PDB entry 5HGD | X-ray diffraction, 2.07 A resolution | chains A and B of the 3 polymer chains in the assembly

== Chain A ==
Name: HLA class I histocompatibility antigen, A-24 alpha chain
Organism: Homo sapiens
Reference sequence: P05534 (1A24_HUMAN); residues 1-274 here correspond to UniProt positions 25-298 (UniProt number = residue number + 24)
Sequence (275 residues; row label = number of the first residue in the row; numbering starts at 0):
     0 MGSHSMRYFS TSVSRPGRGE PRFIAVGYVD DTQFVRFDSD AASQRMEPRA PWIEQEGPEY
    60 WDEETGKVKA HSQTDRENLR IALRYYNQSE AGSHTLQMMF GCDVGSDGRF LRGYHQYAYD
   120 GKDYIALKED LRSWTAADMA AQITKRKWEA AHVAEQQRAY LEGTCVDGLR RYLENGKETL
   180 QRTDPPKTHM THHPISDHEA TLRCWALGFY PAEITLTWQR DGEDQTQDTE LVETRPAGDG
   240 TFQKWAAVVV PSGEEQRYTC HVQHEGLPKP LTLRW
Disordered / not traced: 0
Disulfides: Cys-101/Cys-164, Cys-203/Cys-259
Differences from the reference sequence: initiating methionine (0)

== Chain B ==
Name: Beta-2-microglobulin
Organism: Homo sapiens
Reference sequence: P61769 (B2MG_HUMAN); residues 1-99 here correspond to UniProt positions 21-119 (UniProt number = residue number + 20)
Sequence (100 residues; numbered 0 to 99; the number before each row is that of its first residue; numbering starts at 0):
     0 MIQRTPKIQV YSRHPAENGK SNFLNCYVSG FHPSDIEVDL LKNGERIEKV EHSDLSFSKD
    60 WSFYLLYYTE FTPTEKDEYA CRVNHVTLSQ PKIVKWDRDM
Disulfides: Cys-25/Cys-80
Differences from the reference sequence: initiating methionine (0)
UniProt features mapped onto this chain:
  - modified residue: Gln-2 (Pyrrolidone carboxylic acid)
  - glycosylation: Ile-1 (N-linked (Glc) (glycation) isoleucine), Lys-19 (N-linked (Glc) (glycation) lysine), Lys-41 (N-linked (Glc) (glycation) lysine), Lys-48 (N-linked (Glc) (glycation) lysine), Lys-58 (N-linked (Glc) (glycation) lysine), Lys-91 (N-linked (Glc) (glycation) lysine), Lys-94 (N-linked (Glc) (glycation) lysine)

== Chain A / chain B interface ==
Contacting residue pairs - 51 pairs, chain A then chain B:
  Phe-8(A) / Ser-55(B)
  Phe-8(A) / Phe-56(B)  hydrophobic
  Ser-9(A) / Phe-56(B)
  Thr-10(A) / Leu-54(B)
  Thr-10(A) / Phe-56(B)
  Thr-10(A) / Phe-62(B)
  Val-12(A) / Ser-33(B)
  Ile-23(A) / Leu-54(B)  hydrophobic
  Val-25(A) / Asp-53(B)
  Val-25(A) / Leu-54(B)
  Tyr-27(A) / Ser-55(B)
  Tyr-27(A) / Tyr-63(B)
  Gln-32(A) / Asp-53(B)  hydrogen bond
  Arg-35(A) / Asp-53(B)  salt bridge
  Arg-48(A) / Asp-53(B)  salt bridge
  Gln-96(A) / Phe-56(B)
  Gln-96(A) / Trp-60(B)  hydrogen bond (side chain-backbone)
  Gln-96(A) / Phe-62(B)
  Met-97(A) / Phe-56(B)
  Gln-115(A) / Trp-60(B)
  Tyr-116(A) / Trp-60(B)
  Ala-117(A) / Trp-60(B)  hydrophobic
  Asp-119(A) / Met-0(B)
  Asp-119(A) / His-31(B)
  Gly-120(A) / His-31(B)
  Gly-120(A) / Trp-60(B)
  Asp-122(A) / Trp-60(B)  hydrogen bond
  Thr-190(A) / Met-99(B)  hydrogen bond (side chain-backbone)
  His-192(A) / Asp-98(B)  hydrogen bond (side chain-backbone)
  His-192(A) / Met-99(B)  hydrogen bond (side chain-backbone)
  Arg-202(A) / Met-99(B)  hydrogen bond (side chain-backbone)
  Trp-204(A) / Met-99(B)  hydrogen bond (side chain-backbone)
  Val-231(A) / Gln-8(B)
  Glu-232(A) / Lys-6(B)  salt bridge
  Glu-232(A) / Gln-8(B)  hydrogen bond (backbone-side chain)
  Glu-232(A) / Ser-28(B)
  Thr-233(A) / Tyr-26(B)
  Arg-234(A) / Gln-8(B)  hydrogen bond
  Arg-234(A) / Tyr-10(B)
  Arg-234(A) / Tyr-26(B)
  Pro-235(A) / Tyr-10(B)  hydrogen bond (backbone-side chain)
  Pro-235(A) / Asn-24(B)
  Pro-235(A) / Tyr-26(B)
  Pro-235(A) / Leu-65(B)  hydrophobic
  Ala-236(A) / Arg-12(B)  hydrogen bond (backbone-side chain)
  Ala-236(A) / Asn-24(B)  hydrogen bond (backbone-side chain)
  Gly-237(A) / Arg-12(B)  hydrogen bond (backbone-side chain)
  Asp-238(A) / Arg-12(B)
  Gln-242(A) / Tyr-10(B)
  Gln-242(A) / Ser-11(B)
  Gln-242(A) / Arg-12(B)
Interface residues without a listed pair, chain A (35 interface residues in all): Thr-94, Met-98, Leu-206, Trp-244
Interface residues without a listed pair, chain B (24 interface residues in all): His-13, Pro-14, Asp-59

== Overview ==
Chain A and chain B form an interface of 35 and 24 residues respectively; the contacts include 14 hydrogen
bonds and 3 salt bridges. Polar pairs include Arg-35(A)/Asp-53(B), Arg-48(A)/Asp-53(B) and
Glu-232(A)/Lys-6(B).
Here chain A is HLA class I histocompatibility antigen, A-24 alpha chain and chain B is Beta-2-microglobulin,
both from Homo sapiens. Entry 5HGD (HLA*A2402 complexed with HIV nef138 Y2F mutant 10mer epitope) was
determined by X-ray diffraction, deposited together with 5HGA, 5HGB and 5HGH.
